PDB entry 8DYY | electron microscopy, 3.62 A resolution | chains I and H of the 19 polymer chains in the assembly

Chain I:
Name: Circumsporozoite protein
From: Plasmodium falciparum
Chain sequence (278 residues; numbered -91 to 186; the number before each row is that of its first residue; numbers below 1 keep their minus sign (Tyr-91 is residue -91)):
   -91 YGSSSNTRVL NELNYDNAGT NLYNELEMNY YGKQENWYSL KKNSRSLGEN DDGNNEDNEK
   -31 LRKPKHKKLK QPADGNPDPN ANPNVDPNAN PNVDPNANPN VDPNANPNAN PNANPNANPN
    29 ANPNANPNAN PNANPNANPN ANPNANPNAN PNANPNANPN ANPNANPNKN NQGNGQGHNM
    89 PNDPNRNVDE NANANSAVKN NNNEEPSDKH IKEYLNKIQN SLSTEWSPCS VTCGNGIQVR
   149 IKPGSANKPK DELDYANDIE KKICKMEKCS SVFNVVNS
Unresolved in the structure: -91 to 1, 74-186

Chain H:
Name: 334 Fab heavy chain
From: Homo sapiens
Notes: antibody fragment or engineered binder
Chain sequence (227 residues; each row starts with the number of its first residue; a row labelled like 82A-82C holds insertion residues (82A, then the next letters in order)):
     1 QVQLVESGGG VVQPGRSLTL SCAASGFTFS NYGMHWVRQT PGKGLAWVAI IW
   52A Y
    53 DGSKTYYEDS VKGRFTISRD NSKNTLYLQM
82A-82C NSL
    83 RVDDTAVYYC ARVRHSSS
100A-100F RHGSAF
   101 DLWGQGTLVT VSSASTKGPS VFPLAPSSKS TSGGTAALGC LVKDYFPEPV TVSWNSGALT
   161 SGVHTFPAVL QSSGLYSLSS VVTVPSSSLG TQTYICNVNH KPSNTKVDKK VEPKSCD
Unresolved in the structure: 1, 114-217
Disulfide bonds: Cys22-Cys92

Chain I / chain H interface:
Pairs across the interface - 25 pairs, chain I then chain H:
  Ala33(I) - Lys56(H)
  Ala33(I) - Tyr58(H)
  Pro35(I) - Trp52(H)
  Pro35(I) - Tyr58(H)  hydrophobic
  Asn36(I) - His100B(H)
  Ala37(I) - Trp52(H)
  Ala37(I) - Arg100A(H)
  Asn38(I) - Ser98(H)  hydrogen bond (side chain-backbone)
  Asn38(I) - Ser100(H)  hydrogen bond (side chain-backbone)
  Asn38(I) - Arg100A(H)  hydrogen bond (backbone-backbone)
  Asn38(I) - Gly100C(H)  hydrogen bond (side chain-backbone)
  Pro39(I) - Tyr32(H)
  Pro39(I) - Gly33(H)  hydrogen bond (backbone-backbone)
  Pro39(I) - Trp52(H)
  Pro39(I) - Tyr52A(H)
  Pro39(I) - Val95(H)
  Asn40(I) - Asn31(H)
  Asn40(I) - Tyr32(H)
  Asn40(I) - Gly33(H)
  Asn40(I) - Tyr52A(H)
  Asn40(I) - Val95(H)
  Asn40(I) - Arg96(H)  hydrogen bond (side chain-backbone)
  Asn40(I) - His97(H)
  Ala41(I) - Asn31(H)  hydrogen bond (backbone-backbone)
  Ala41(I) - Tyr52A(H)  hydrophobic
Interface residues without a listed pair, chain I (9 interface residues in all): Asn34
Interface residues without a listed pair, chain H (17 interface residues in all): Ile50, Ser100D
Interface features reported in the paper:
  - epitope / paratope residues, chain H: Trp52(H)

Overview:
9 residues of chain I and 17 residues of chain H are in contact, with 7 hydrogen bonds. Among the polar pairs
are Asn38(I)-Ser98(H), Asn38(I)-Gly100C(H) and Asn38(I)-Ser100(H). The paper reports the epitope/paratope
residue Trp52(H).
Chain I is Circumsporozoite protein (Plasmodium falciparum) and chain H is 334 Fab heavy chain (Homo sapiens);
the structure, Cryo-EM structure of 334 Fab in complex with recombinant shortened Plasmodium falciparum
circumsporozoite protein (rsCSP), was determined by electron microscopy (same publication as 8DYW, 8DYX, 8DZ4
and 8EKF).
